Entry 5ZVS (electron microscopy, 3.80 A resolution); this record covers chains C and E of the 12 polymer chains in the assembly.

== Chain C (and E) ==
Molecule: VP3
Source organism: Grass carp reovirus
Notes: chain E of this document is another copy of the same molecule, construct and numbering; everything in this record applies to it too
Reference sequence: Q9E3V8 (Q9E3V8_9REOV); residues 1-1214 here = UniProt positions 1-1214
Sequence (1214 residues; row label = number of the first residue in the row):
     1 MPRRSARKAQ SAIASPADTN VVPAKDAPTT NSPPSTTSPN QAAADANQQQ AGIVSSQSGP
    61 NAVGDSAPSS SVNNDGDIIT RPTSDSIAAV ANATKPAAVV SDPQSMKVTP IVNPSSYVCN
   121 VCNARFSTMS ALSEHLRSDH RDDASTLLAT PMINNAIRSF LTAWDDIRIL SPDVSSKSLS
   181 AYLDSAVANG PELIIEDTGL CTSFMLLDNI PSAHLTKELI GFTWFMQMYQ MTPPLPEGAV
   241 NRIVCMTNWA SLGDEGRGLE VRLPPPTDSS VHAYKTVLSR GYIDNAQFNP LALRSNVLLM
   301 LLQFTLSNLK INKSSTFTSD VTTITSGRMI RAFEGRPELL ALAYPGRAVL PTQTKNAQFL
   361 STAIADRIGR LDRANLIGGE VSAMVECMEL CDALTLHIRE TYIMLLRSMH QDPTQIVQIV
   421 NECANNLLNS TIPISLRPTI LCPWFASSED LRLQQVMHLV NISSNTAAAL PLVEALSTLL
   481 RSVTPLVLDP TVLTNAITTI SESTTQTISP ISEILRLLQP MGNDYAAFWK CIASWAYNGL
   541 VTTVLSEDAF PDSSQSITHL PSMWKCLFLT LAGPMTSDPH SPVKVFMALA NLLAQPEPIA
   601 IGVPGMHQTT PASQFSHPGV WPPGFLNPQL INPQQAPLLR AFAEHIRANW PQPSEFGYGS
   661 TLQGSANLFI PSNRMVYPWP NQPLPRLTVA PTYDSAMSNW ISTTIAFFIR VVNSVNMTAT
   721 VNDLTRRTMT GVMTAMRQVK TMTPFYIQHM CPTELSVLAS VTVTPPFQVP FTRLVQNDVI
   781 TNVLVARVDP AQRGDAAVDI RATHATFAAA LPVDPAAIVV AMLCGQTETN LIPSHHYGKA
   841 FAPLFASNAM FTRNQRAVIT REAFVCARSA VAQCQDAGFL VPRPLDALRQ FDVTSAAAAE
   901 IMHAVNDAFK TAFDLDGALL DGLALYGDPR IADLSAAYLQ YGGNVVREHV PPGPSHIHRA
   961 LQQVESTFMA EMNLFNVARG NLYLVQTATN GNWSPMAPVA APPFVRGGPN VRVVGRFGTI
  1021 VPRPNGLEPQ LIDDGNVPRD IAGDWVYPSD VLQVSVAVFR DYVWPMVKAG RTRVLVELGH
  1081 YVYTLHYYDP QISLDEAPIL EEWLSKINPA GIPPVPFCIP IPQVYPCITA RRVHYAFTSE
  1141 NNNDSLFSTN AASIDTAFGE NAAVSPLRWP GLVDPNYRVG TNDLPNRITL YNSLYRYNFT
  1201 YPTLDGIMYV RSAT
Not modelled in the structure: 1-148, 334-336, 1212-1214 (chain E: 1-176, 334-336, 1212-1214)

== How chain C and chain E interact ==
Contacting residue pairs (48; chain C residue first):
  Thr-505(C) with Glu-502(E); Ser-503(E); Thr-504(E), hydrogen bond (backbone-backbone); Thr-505(E)
  Gln-506(C) with Ser-501(E); Glu-502(E); Ser-503(E)
  Thr-507(C) with Ile-500(E); Ser-501(E); Glu-502(E), hydrogen bond (backbone-backbone); Thr-504(E)
  Ile-508(C) with Thr-499(E); Ile-500(E); Ser-501(E)
  Ser-554(C) with Val-492(E); Gln-826(E)
  Gln-555(C) with Val-492(E); Ala-496(E); Lys-740(E)
  Ser-556(C) with Gln-738(E)
  Thr-558(C) with Ile-500(E)
  His-559(C) with Asn-495(E); Thr-499(E)
  Asn-591(C) with Lys-740(E)
  Ala-594(C) with Lys-740(E)
  Gln-595(C) with Tyr-693(E); Arg-737(E); Gln-738(E)
  Pro-604(C) with Leu-687(E), hydrophobic
  Gly-605(C) with Leu-687(E); Thr-688(E)
  His-607(C) with Thr-688(E); Ala-690(E); Thr-692(E)
  Thr-609(C) with Ala-690(E); Pro-691(E), hydrogen bond (side chain-backbone); Lys-740(E)
  Gln-614(C) with Thr-829(E)
  Thr-718(C) with Arg-727(E), hydrogen bond (backbone-side chain)
  Ala-719(C) with Arg-727(E); Thr-730(E)
  Thr-720(C) with Arg-727(E); Gly-731(E); Thr-734(E)
  Val-721(C) with Arg-727(E)
  Asn-722(C) with Ser-501(E); Leu-724(E)
  Thr-725(C) with Ser-501(E)
Other interface residues (no listed pair), chain C (29 interface residues in all): Ser-553, Ile-557, Leu-592, Pro-596, Thr-610, Asp-723
Other interface residues (no listed pair), chain E (30 interface residues in all): Thr-498, Val-689, Ala-735, Val-739

== Overview ==
Chain C and chain E form an interface of 29 and 30 residues respectively; the contacts include 4 hydrogen
bonds. Polar pairs include Thr-609(C)/Pro-691(E), Thr-718(C)/Arg-727(E) and Thr-505(C)/Thr-504(E).
Chain C and chain E are both VP3 (Grass carp reovirus); the structure, Structure of RNA polymerase complex and
genome within a dsRNA virus provides insights into the mechanisms ..., was determined by electron microscopy,
deposited together with 5ZVT.
